PDB entry 4REA | X-ray diffraction, 3.81 A resolution | chains B and C of the 5 polymer chains in the assembly

== Chain B ==
Name: Fanconi-associated nuclease 1
From: Homo sapiens
Notes: EC 3.1.21.-, 3.1.4.1
Reference sequence: Q9Y2M0 (FAN1_HUMAN); residues 373-1017 here = UniProt positions 373-1017
Chain sequence (647 residues; each row starts with the number of its first residue):
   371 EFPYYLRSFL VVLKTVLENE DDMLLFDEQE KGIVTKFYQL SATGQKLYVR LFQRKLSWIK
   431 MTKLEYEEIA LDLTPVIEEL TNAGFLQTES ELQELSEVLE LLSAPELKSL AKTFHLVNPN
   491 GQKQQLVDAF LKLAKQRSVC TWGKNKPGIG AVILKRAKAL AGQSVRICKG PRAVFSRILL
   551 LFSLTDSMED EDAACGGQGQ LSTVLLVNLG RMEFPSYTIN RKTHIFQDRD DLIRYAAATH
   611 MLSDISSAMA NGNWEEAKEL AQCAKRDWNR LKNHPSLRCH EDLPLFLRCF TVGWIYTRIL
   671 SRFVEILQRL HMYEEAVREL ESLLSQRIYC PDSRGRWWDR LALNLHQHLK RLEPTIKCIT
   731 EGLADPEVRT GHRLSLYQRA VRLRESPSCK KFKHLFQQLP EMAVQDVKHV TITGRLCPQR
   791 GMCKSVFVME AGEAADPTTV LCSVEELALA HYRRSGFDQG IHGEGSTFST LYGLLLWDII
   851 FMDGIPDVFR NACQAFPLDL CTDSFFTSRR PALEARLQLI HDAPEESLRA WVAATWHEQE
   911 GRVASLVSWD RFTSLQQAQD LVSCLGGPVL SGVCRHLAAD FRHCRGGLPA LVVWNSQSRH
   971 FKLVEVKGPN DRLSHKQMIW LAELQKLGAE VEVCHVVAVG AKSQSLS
Disordered / not traced: 507-517, 562-574, 784-810, 1010-1017
Construct notes: expression tag (371-372); engineered mutation Ala960 (Asp in Q9Y2M0)
UniProt features mapped onto this chain:
  - binding site (Mn(2+)): Glu834, Glu975, Val976
Reported in the primary citation:
  - catalytic residues: Glu815, His832, Glu834, Glu975, Lys977
  - mutagenesis - N452D/S460D/L811D, K525E/R526E/K528E: decreased catalytic activity (nuclease activity)
  - mutagenesis - Y374F/Y436F, N452D/S460D/L811D, R982E: unchanged binding to 5' flap DNA
  - mutagenesis - R982E: abolished catalytic activity on endonuclease
  - mutagenesis - R982E: abolished catalytic activity on exonuclease
  - mutagenesis - R420E/R424E/K425E/K433E, K482E/N490E/Q492E/K493E/Q494E: decreased binding to 5' flap DNA
  - mutagenesis - R420E/R424E/K425E/K433E, K482E/N490E/Q492E/K493E/Q494E: abolished catalytic activity (endonuclease activity)
  - mutagenesis - R636E/R640E/K642E: unchanged binding to DNA-binding capacity
  - mutagenesis - R636E/R640E/K642E: unchanged catalytic activity (nuclease activity)
  - mutagenesis - Y374F/Y436F, K401E/K406E/Q409E: decreased catalytic activity (endonuclease activity)
  - mutagenesis - K401E/K406E/Q409E: decreased binding to 5'flap DNA
  - mutagenesis - K525E/R526E/K528E: decreased binding to another copy of this molecule
  - mutagenesis - R982E: unchanged binding to another copy of this molecule
  - catalytic residues: Asp981 (proposed by the authors, not directly observed)

== Chain C ==
Molecule: 10-nt DNA strand
Sequence (10 nucleotides; each row starts with the number of its first residue):
    22 TGCTCGCCAC

== Interface between chain B and chain C ==
Contacting residue pairs - 13 pairs, chain B then chain C:
  Tyr374(B) with DC31(C), sugar contact
  Arg420(B) with DC31(C), salt bridge to the phosphate
  Arg424(B) with DA30(C), salt bridge to the phosphate
  Lys425(B) with DA30(C), hydrogen bond to the phosphate
  Tyr436(B) with DA30(C), hydrogen bond to the phosphate; DC31(C), hydrogen bond to the phosphate
  Asn621(B) with DC28(C), hydrogen bond to the phosphate
  Leu811(B) with DG23(C), sugar contact
  Gly978(B) with DT22(C), sugar contact
  Pro979(B) with DT22(C), phosphate contact; DG23(C), phosphate contact
  Asn980(B) with DG23(C), hydrogen bond to the phosphate
  Asp981(B) with DT22(C), phosphate contact
Interface residues without a listed pair, chain B (13 interface residues in all): Gln423, Val814

== Overview ==
13 residues of chain B face 5 of chain C across their interface, with 5 hydrogen bonds and 2 salt bridges.
Polar contacts include Lys425(B)-DA30(C), Tyr436(B)-DA30(C) and Tyr436(B)-DC31(C). The paper reports catalytic
residues Glu815(B), His832(B) and Glu834(B) among others; N452D/S460D/L811D and K525E/R526E/K528E of chain B
reduce catalytic activity (nuclease activity); 8 substitutions were tested in all.
Here chain B is Fanconi-associated nuclease 1 (Homo sapiens) and chain C is a 10-nt DNA strand. Entry 4REA (A
Nuclease DNA complex) was determined by X-ray diffraction together with 4REB and 4REC from the same study.
